Entry 8EEA (electron microscopy, 2.60 A resolution); this record covers chains A and E of the 8 polymer chains in the assembly.

Chain A (and E):
Name: PtuA
Source organism: Escherichia coli
Notes: chain E of this document is another copy of the same molecule, construct and numbering; everything in this record applies to it too
Chain sequence (465 residues; numbered 1 to 465; the number before each row is that of its first residue):
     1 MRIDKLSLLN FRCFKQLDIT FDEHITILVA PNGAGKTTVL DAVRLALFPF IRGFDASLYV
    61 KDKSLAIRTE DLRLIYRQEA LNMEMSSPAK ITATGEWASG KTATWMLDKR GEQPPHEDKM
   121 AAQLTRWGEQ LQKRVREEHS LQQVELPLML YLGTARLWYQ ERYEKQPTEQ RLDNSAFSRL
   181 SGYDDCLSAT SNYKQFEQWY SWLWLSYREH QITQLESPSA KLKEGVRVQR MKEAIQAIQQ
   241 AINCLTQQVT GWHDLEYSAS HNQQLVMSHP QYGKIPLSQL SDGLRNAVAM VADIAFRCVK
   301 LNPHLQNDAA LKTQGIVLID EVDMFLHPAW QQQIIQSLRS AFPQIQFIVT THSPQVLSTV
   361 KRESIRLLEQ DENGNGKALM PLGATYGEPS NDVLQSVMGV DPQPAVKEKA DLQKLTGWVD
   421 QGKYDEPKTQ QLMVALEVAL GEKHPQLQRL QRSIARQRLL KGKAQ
Unresolved in the structure: 164-170, 383-465 (chain E: 164-169, 463-465)
Ligand contacts:
  - ATP (adenosine-5'-triphosphate), molecule 1: Arg-12, Cys-13, Pro-31, Asn-32, Gly-33, Ala-34, Gly-35, Lys-36, Thr-37, Thr-38, Glu-70, Leu-72, Arg-73, Leu-74, Asp-320, Glu-321
  - ATP, molecule 2: Trp-252, Ile-275, Gln-279, Leu-280, Ser-281, Asp-282
From the paper describing this entry:
  - mutagenesis - L81R: decreased stability in response to PtuA hexamer
  - mutagenesis - L81R: abolished binding to PtuB

Interface between chain A and chain E:
Contacting residue pairs (32):
  Asp-55(A) / Gly-111(E)
  Asp-55(A) / Glu-112(E)  hydrogen bond (side chain-backbone)
  Asp-55(A) / Gln-113(E)  hydrogen bond
  Leu-58(A) / Glu-112(E)
  Leu-58(A) / Gln-113(E)
  Tyr-59(A) / Glu-112(E)
  Val-135(A) / Glu-84(E)
  Arg-136(A) / Met-85(E)
  Arg-136(A) / Gly-111(E)
  Arg-136(A) / Glu-112(E)  salt bridge
  Glu-138(A) / Arg-73(E)  salt bridge
  Glu-138(A) / Ile-75(E)
  Glu-138(A) / Ser-86(E)  hydrogen bond
  Asn-174(A) / Leu-74(E)
  Asn-174(A) / Met-83(E)
  Phe-177(A) / Asn-82(E)
  Phe-177(A) / Met-83(E)  hydrogen bond (backbone-backbone)
  Ser-178(A) / Met-83(E)
  Ser-178(A) / Glu-84(E)  hydrogen bond
  Arg-179(A) / Asn-82(E)
  Arg-179(A) / Glu-84(E)  hydrogen bond (backbone-side chain)
  Leu-203(A) / Leu-81(E)  hydrophobic
  Lys-223(A) / Gln-78(E)  hydrogen bond (backbone-side chain)
  Lys-223(A) / Glu-79(E)
  Glu-224(A) / Gln-78(E)  hydrogen bond
  Arg-227(A) / Tyr-76(E)
  Arg-227(A) / Arg-77(E)
  Arg-227(A) / Gln-78(E)  hydrogen bond (side chain-backbone)
  Arg-227(A) / Ala-80(E)  hydrogen bond (side chain-backbone)
  Arg-230(A) / Glu-79(E)
  Arg-230(A) / Leu-81(E)
  Pro-303(A) / Asn-82(E)
Also at the interface, not in a pair above, chain A (19 interface residues in all): His-139, Val-226, Met-231
Also at the interface, not in a pair above, chain E (19 interface residues in all): Arg-110, Asn-373

Overview:
The chain A/chain E interface involves 19 residues from each chain, with 10 hydrogen bonds and 2 salt bridges.
Among the polar pairs are Arg-136(A)/Glu-112(E), Glu-138(A)/Arg-73(E) and Asp-55(A)/Glu-112(E). Bound to chain
A: ATP. From the paper: L81R of chain A reduces stability in response to PtuA hexamer; L81R of chain A
abolishes binding to PtuB.
Both chains are PtuA (Escherichia coli). Entry 8EEA (Structure of E.coli Septu (PtuAB) complex) was determined
by electron microscopy (same publication as 8SUX, 8EE4 and 8EE7).
